PDB entry 2YPL | X-ray diffraction, 2.40 A resolution | chains A and C of the 5 polymer chains in the assembly

# Chain A
Name: HLA class I histocompatibility antigen, B-57 alpha chain
From: Homo sapiens
UniProtKB: P18465 (1B57_HUMAN); residues 1-274 here correspond to UniProt positions 25-298 (UniProt number = residue number + 24)
Sequence (274 residues; row label = number of the first residue in the row):
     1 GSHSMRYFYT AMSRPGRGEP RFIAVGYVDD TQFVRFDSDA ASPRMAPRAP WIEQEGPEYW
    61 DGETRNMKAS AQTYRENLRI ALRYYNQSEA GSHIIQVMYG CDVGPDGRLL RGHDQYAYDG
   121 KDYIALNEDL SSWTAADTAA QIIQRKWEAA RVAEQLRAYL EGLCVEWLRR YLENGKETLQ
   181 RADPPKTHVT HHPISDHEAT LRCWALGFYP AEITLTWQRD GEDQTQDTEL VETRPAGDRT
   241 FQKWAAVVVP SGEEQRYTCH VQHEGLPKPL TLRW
Sequence notes: conflict Tyr116 (Ser140 in P18465), Ile143 (Thr167 in P18465)
Disulfides: Cys101-Cys164, Cys203-Cys259
From the paper describing this entry:
  - conformationally variable residues (side-chain flip): Tyr116, Arg151, Glu154

# Chain C
Name: KF11 P24 gag peptide
Sequence (11 residues; row label = number of the first residue in the row):
     1 KAFSPEVIPM F
From the paper describing this entry:
  - conformationally variable residues (order/disorder transition, side-chain flip): Glu6, Pro9

# How chain A and chain C interact
Residue-residue contacts (39; chain A residue first):
  Met5(A) with Lys1(C)
  Tyr7(A) with Lys1(C); Ala2(C), hydrogen bond (side chain-backbone)
  Tyr59(A) with Lys1(C)
  Glu63(A) with Lys1(C), salt bridge; Ala2(C), hydrogen bond (side chain-backbone)
  Asn66(A) with Ala2(C); Phe3(C), hydrogen bond (side chain-backbone); Ser4(C)
  Met67(A) with Ala2(C), hydrophobic
  Thr73(A) with Ile8(C)
  Tyr74(A) with Pro9(C)
  Asn77(A) with Pro9(C), hydrogen bond (side chain-backbone); Met10(C); Phe11(C), hydrogen bond (side chain-backbone)
  Ile80(A) with Met10(C), hydrophobic; Phe11(C)
  Tyr84(A) with Phe11(C), hydrogen bond (side chain-backbone)
  Ile95(A) with Phe11(C), hydrophobic
  Tyr99(A) with Ala2(C); Phe3(C), hydrogen bond (side chain-backbone)
  Tyr116(A) with Pro9(C)
  Tyr123(A) with Phe11(C), hydrophobic
  Ile143(A) with Phe11(C)
  Lys146(A) with Phe11(C), hydrogen bond (side chain-backbone)
  Trp147(A) with Pro9(C); Met10(C), hydrogen bond (side chain-backbone); Phe11(C), hydrophobic
  Val152(A) with Val7(C), hydrophobic
  Gln155(A) with Phe3(C); Pro5(C); Glu6(C); Val7(C)
  Leu156(A) with Phe3(C), hydrophobic
  Tyr159(A) with Lys1(C), hydrogen bond (side chain-backbone); Ala2(C); Phe3(C), hydrophobic
  Trp167(A) with Lys1(C)
  Tyr171(A) with Lys1(C), hydrogen bond (side chain-backbone)
Interface residues without a listed pair, chain A (27 interface residues in all): Tyr9, Met45, Ala150
The authors on this interface:
  - interface residues, chain A: Tyr7(A), Tyr9(A), Tyr99(A), Gln155(A)

# Overview
27 residues of chain A and 11 residues of chain C are in contact; the contacts include 11 hydrogen bonds and 1
salt bridge. Polar pairs include Glu63(A)-Lys1(C), Tyr7(A)-Ala2(C) and Glu63(A)-Ala2(C). From the paper:
interface residues Tyr7(A), Tyr9(A) and Tyr99(A) among others; conformational variability at Tyr116(A),
Arg151(A) and Glu6(C) among others.
Chain A is HLA class I histocompatibility antigen, B-57 alpha chain (Homo sapiens) and chain C is KF11 P24 gag
peptide; the structure, Structural features underlying T-cell receptor sensitivity to concealed MHC class I
micropolymorphisms, was determined by X-ray diffraction together with 2YPK from the same study.
